Entry 1SDL (X-ray diffraction, 1.80 A resolution); this record covers chains A and C of the 4 polymer chains in the assembly.

# Chain A (and C)
Protein: Hemoglobin A
From: Homo sapiens
Notes: chain C of this document is another copy of the same molecule, construct and numbering; everything in this record applies to it too
UniProtKB: P69905 (HBA_HUMAN); numbering as in UniProt (aligned over 1-141)
Chain sequence (141 residues; numbered 1 to 141; the number before each row is that of its first residue):
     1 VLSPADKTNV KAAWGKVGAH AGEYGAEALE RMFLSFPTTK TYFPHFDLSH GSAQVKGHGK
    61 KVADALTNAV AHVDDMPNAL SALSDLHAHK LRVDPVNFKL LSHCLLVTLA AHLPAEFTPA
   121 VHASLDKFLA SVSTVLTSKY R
Metal / ion sites: heme Fe: His87 (together with carbon monoxide)
Residues lining bound ligands: carbon monoxide / heme: Leu29, Met32, Thr39, Tyr42, Phe43, His45, Phe46, His58, Lys61, Val62, Ala65, Leu66, Leu83, Leu86, His87, Leu91, Val93, Asn97, Phe98, Leu101, Val132, Leu136
Swiss-Prot annotation at these positions:
  - site: Lys61 (Not glycated)
  - natural variant: Asp6 (A6D: In J-Toronto; this construct carries the variant), Ala13 (A13D: In J-Paris 1/J-Aljezur), Glu27 (A27E: In Shenyang; this construct carries the variant), Lys61 (K61N: In Zambia; deletion: In Clinic), Asp64 (A64D: In Pontoise; this construct carries the variant), Asp75 (D75A: In Lille; D75G: In Chapel Hill; D75N: In G-Pest), Ala111 (A111D: In Petah Tikva)

# How chain A and chain C interact
Residue-residue contacts (8; chain A residue first):
  Val1(A) with Ser138(C); Arg141(C)
  Lys127(A) with Tyr140(C), hydrogen bond (side chain-backbone); Arg141(C)
  Tyr140(A) with Lys127(C)
  Arg141(A) with Val1(C), hydrogen bond (backbone-backbone); Leu2(C); Lys127(C)
Also at the interface, not in a pair above, chain A (6 interface residues in all): Leu2, Ser138
Also at the interface, not in a pair above, chain C (7 interface residues in all): Lys139

# In short
Chain A and chain C form an interface of 6 and 7 residues respectively; the contacts include 2 hydrogen bonds.
Among the polar pairs are Lys127(A)-Tyr140(C) and Arg141(A)-Val1(C). Chain A binds carbon monoxide / heme.
Chain A and chain C are both Hemoglobin A (Homo sapiens); the structure, Cross-linked, carbonmonoxy hemoglobin
A, was determined by X-ray diffraction (same publication as 1SDK).
